8WT4 - chains A and B; structure by X-ray diffraction, 1.62 A resolution.

== Chain A ==
Protein: Uncharacterized protein YoeB
Source organism: Bacillus subtilis subsp. subtilis str. 168
Reference sequence: O34841 (YOEB_BACSU); residue numbers follow UniProt; this construct covers 1-181
Amino-acid sequence (181 residues; each row starts with the number of its first residue):
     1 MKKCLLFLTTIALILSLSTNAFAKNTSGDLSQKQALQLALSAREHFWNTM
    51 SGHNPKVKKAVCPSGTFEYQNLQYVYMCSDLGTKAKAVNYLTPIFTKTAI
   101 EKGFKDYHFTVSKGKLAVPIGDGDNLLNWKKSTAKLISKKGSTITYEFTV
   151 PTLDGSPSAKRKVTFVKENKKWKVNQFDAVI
Unresolved in the structure: 1-26
Disulfide bonds: Cys62-Cys78

== Chain B ==
Protein: Peptidoglycan DL-endopeptidase CwlO
Source organism: Bacillus subtilis subsp. subtilis str. 168
Notes: EC 3.4.-.-
Reference sequence: P40767 (CWLO_BACSU); numbering as in UniProt (aligned over 339-473)
Amino-acid sequence (135 residues; numbered 339 to 473; the number before each row is that of its first residue):
   339 GSGGIEGAISVGSSIVGQSPYKFGGGRTQSDINNRIFDCSSFVRWAYASA
   389 GVNLGPVGGTTTDTLVGRGQAVSASEMKRGDLVFFDTYKTNGHVGIYLGN
   439 GTFLNDNTSHGVSVDSMSNPYWKAAFKGVVRRVVQ
Unresolved in the structure: 339
Construct notes: conflict Gly339 (Asn in P40767)

== How chain A and chain B interact ==
Pairs across the interface (46; chain A residue first):
  Phe46(A) with Phe361(B), hydrophobic
  Trp47(A) with Phe361(B), hydrophobic
  Met50(A) with Phe361(B), hydrophobic
  Asn71(A) with Gly396(B)
  Leu72(A) with Arg365(B)
  Gln73(A) with Gly396(B); Gly397(B)
  Tyr107(A) with Phe361(B)
  His108(A) with Thr366(B)
  Ile120(A) with Gly362(B); Arg365(B); Gly396(B); Gly397(B); Thr399(B)
  Gly121(A) with Arg365(B); Asp376(B); Thr399(B)
  Asp122(A) with Tyr359(B), hydrogen bond (backbone-side chain); Gly362(B), hydrogen bond (backbone-backbone); Asp376(B), hydrogen bond (backbone-side chain); Cys377(B); Ser378(B), hydrogen bond; Thr399(B); Thr400(B), hydrogen bond
  Gly123(A) with Tyr359(B), hydrogen bond (backbone-side chain); Phe361(B); Tyr426(B)
  Asp124(A) with Asn445(B); Thr446(B), hydrogen bond
  Leu126(A) with Asn445(B); Thr446(B); Tyr459(B), hydrophobic; Trp460(B), hydrophobic
  Leu127(A) with Ser447(B)
  Thr152(A) with Ser447(B)
  Leu153(A) with Tyr459(B)
  Asp154(A) with Asp453(B); Asn457(B), hydrogen bond (backbone-side chain); Tyr459(B); Trp460(B), hydrogen bond
  Ser156(A) with Ser447(B), hydrogen bond; His448(B)
  Pro157(A) with His448(B), hydrogen bond (backbone-side chain)
  Arg161(A) with Thr446(B), hydrogen bond (side chain-backbone); Ser447(B), hydrogen bond (side chain-backbone)
  Ile181(A) with Phe361(B), hydrophobic
Interface residues without a listed pair, chain A (25 interface residues in all): Asp106, Asn125, Ala159
Interface residues without a listed pair, chain B (23 interface residues in all): Lys360, Gly430

== Overview ==
25 residues of chain A face 23 of chain B across their interface; the contacts include 13 hydrogen bonds.
Polar contacts include Asp122(A)-Tyr359(B), Asp122(A)-Asp376(B) and Asp122(A)-Ser378(B).
Chain A is Uncharacterized protein YoeB and chain B is Peptidoglycan DL-endopeptidase CwlO, both from Bacillus
subtilis subsp. subtilis str. 168; the structure, Crystal structure of DL-endopeptidase CwlO complexed with
IseA, was determined by X-ray diffraction (same publication as 8WT3).
